PDB entry 5BNV | X-ray diffraction, 2.79 A resolution | chains A and D of the 6 polymer chains in the assembly

Chain A (and D):
Molecule: Histone H3.3
Source organism: Homo sapiens
Notes: chain D of this document is another copy of the same molecule, construct and numbering; everything in this record applies to it too
UniProt: P84243 (H33_HUMAN); residues 57-135 here correspond to UniProt positions 58-136 (UniProt number = residue number + 1)
Chain sequence (79 residues; numbered 57 to 135; the number before each row is that of its first residue):
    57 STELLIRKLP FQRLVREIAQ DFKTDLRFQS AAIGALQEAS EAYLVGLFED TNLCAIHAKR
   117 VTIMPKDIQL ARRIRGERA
Not modelled in the structure: 57, 135 (chain D: 57)
Swiss-Prot annotation at these positions:
  - modified residue: Ser-57 (Phosphoserine), Lys-64 (N6-(2-hydroxyisobutyryl)lysine), Lys-79 (N6,N6,N6-trimethyllysine), Thr-80 (Phosphothreonine), Ser-86 (Phosphoserine), Thr-107 (Phosphothreonine), Lys-115 (N6-acetyllysine), Lys-122 (N6-(2-hydroxyisobutyryl)lysine)
From the paper describing this entry:
  - mutagenesis - R63A/K64A: decreased binding to DNA replication licensing factor MCM2
  - mutagenesis - R63A/K64A: decreased binding to ASF1
  - mutagenesis - R63A/K64A: increased binding to CAF-1
  - mutagenesis - R63A/K64A: decreased stability

Chain A / chain D interface:
Residue-residue contacts (23):
  Leu-109(A) with Leu-126(D), hydrophobic; Arg-129(D)
  Cys-110(A) with His-113(D); Ile-130(D), hydrophobic
  His-113(A) with Cys-110(D); Ala-114(D); Arg-116(D), hydrogen bond; Lys-122(D); Asp-123(D), salt bridge; Leu-126(D)
  Ala-114(A) with His-113(D)
  Arg-116(A) with His-113(D), hydrogen bond
  Lys-122(A) with His-113(D)
  Asp-123(A) with His-113(D), salt bridge
  Leu-126(A) with Leu-109(D), hydrophobic; His-113(D)
  Ala-127(A) with Ile-130(D)
  Arg-129(A) with Leu-109(D)
  Ile-130(A) with Cys-110(D), hydrophobic; Ala-127(D); Ile-130(D), hydrophobic; Arg-131(D)
  Arg-131(A) with Ile-130(D)
Also at the interface, not in a pair above, chain A (13 interface residues in all): Asp-106
Also at the interface, not in a pair above, chain D (14 interface residues in all): Asp-106, Ala-111

Summary:
13 residues of chain A and 14 residues of chain D are in contact; the contacts include 2 hydrogen bonds and 2
salt bridges. Polar contacts include His-113(A)/Asp-123(D) and His-113(A)/Arg-116(D). From the paper:
R63A/K64A of chain A reduce binding to DNA replication licensing factor MCM2; R63A/K64A of chain A reduce
binding to ASF1.
Chain A and chain D are both Histone H3.3 (Homo sapiens); the structure, Crystal structure of Human MCM2 HBD
chaperoning a histone H3-H4 tetramer, was determined by X-ray diffraction (same publication as 5BNX and 5BO0).
